PDB entry 3NJ3 | X-ray diffraction, 1.88 A resolution | chain A

== Chain A ==
Molecule: Endo-1,4-beta-xylanase
Organism: Thermotoga petrophila RKU-1
Notes: EC 3.2.1.8; fragment: to 344
UniProt: A5IL00 (A5IL00_THEP1); residues 18-341 here correspond to UniProt positions 21-344 (UniProt number = residue number + 3)
Amino-acid sequence (341 residues; each row starts with the number of its first residue):
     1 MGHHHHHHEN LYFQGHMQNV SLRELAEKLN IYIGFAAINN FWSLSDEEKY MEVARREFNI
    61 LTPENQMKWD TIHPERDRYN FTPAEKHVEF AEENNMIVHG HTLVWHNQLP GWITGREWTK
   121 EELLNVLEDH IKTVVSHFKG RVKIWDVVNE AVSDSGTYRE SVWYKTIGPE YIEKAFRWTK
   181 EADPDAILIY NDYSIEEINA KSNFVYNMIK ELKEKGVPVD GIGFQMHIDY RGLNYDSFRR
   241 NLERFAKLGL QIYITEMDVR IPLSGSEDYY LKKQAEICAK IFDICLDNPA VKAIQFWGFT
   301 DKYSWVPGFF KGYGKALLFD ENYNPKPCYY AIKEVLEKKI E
Not modelled in the structure: 1-14
Sequence notes: expression tag (1-17)
From the paper describing this entry:
  - catalytic residues: Glu150, Glu256
  - binding site for beta-D-xylopyranose: Trp305

== Overview ==
From the paper: catalytic residues Glu150 and Glu256; a binding site for beta-D-xylopyranose at Trp305.
Chain A is Endo-1,4-beta-xylanase (Thermotoga petrophila RKU-1); the structure, Crystal structure of xylanase
10B from Thermotoga petrophila RKU-1 in complex with xylobiose, was determined by X-ray diffraction together
with 3NIY from the same study.
